4TXS - chain A; structure by X-ray diffraction, 2.78 A resolution.

[Chain A]
Molecule: Polyprotein
Organism: Hepatitis C virus
Notes: EC 2.7.7.48
UniProt: D0PY27 (D0PY27_9HEPC); residue numbers follow UniProt; this construct covers 1-566
Sequence (566 residues; row label = number of the first residue in the row):
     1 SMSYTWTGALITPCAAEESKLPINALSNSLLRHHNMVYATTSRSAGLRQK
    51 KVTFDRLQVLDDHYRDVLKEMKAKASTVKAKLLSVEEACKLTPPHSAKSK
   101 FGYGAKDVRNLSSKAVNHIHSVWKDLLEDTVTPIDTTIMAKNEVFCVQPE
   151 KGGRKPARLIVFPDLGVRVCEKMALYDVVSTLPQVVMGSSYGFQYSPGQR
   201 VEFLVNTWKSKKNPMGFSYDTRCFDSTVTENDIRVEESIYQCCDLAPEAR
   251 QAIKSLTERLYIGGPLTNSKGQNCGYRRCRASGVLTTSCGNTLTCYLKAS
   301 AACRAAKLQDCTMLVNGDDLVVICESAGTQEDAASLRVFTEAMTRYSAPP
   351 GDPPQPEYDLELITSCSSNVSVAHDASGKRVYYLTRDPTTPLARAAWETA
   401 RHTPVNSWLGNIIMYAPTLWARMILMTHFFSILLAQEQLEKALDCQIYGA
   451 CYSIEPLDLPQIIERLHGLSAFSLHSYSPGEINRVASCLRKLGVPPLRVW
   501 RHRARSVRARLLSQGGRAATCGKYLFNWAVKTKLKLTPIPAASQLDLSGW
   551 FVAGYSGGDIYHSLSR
Not modelled in the structure: 23-27, 149-153, 540-547, 563-566
Ligand contacts: (4-hydroxyphenyl)acetonitrile (3AQ): C366, M414, Y415, Y448
From the paper describing this entry:
  - binding site for (4-hydroxyphenyl)acetonitrile: M414, Y415, Y448
  - mutagenesis - C366A, M414T: decreased binding to fragment 204
  - mutagenesis - M423T: unchanged binding to fragment 204

[Overview]
Bound to chain A: (4-hydroxyphenyl)acetonitrile. The paper reports a binding site for
(4-hydroxyphenyl)acetonitrile at M414, Y415 and Y448; C366A and M414T reduce binding to fragment 204.
Chain A is Polyprotein (Hepatitis C virus); the structure, An Ligand-observed Mass Spectrometry-based Approach
Integrated into the Fragment Based Lead Discovery Pipeline, was determined by X-ray diffraction together with
4TYB, 4TY8, 4TY9 and 4TYA from the same study.
